PDB entry 9AVD | X-ray diffraction, 2.51 A resolution | chain A

[Chain A]
Protein: Mitochondrial fission 1 protein
Source organism: Homo sapiens
UniProtKB: Q9Y3D6 (FIS1_HUMAN); residues 1-123 here = UniProt positions 1-123
Sequence (129 residues; numbered 1 to 129; the number before each row is that of its first residue):
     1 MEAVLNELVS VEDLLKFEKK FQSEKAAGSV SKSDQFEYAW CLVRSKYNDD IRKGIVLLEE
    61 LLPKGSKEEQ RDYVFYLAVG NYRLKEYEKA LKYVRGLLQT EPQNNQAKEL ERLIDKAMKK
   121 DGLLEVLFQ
Not modelled in the structure: 1-30
Construct notes: engineered mutation D34 (Thr in Q9Y3D6); expression tag (124-129)
Disulfides: C41 forms a disulfide with the same residue of a neighbouring copy of this chain
Swiss-Prot annotation at these positions:
  - modified residue: M1 (N-acetylmethionine), S10 (Phosphoserine)
Reported in the primary citation:
  - self-association interface (contacts with another copy of this molecule); pairs are residue here / residue on that copy: C41-C41 (disulfide)
  - conformationally variable residues (order/disorder transition): M1 to K32
  - mutagenesis - Y38E (Kd 100 uM), C41S/V56C: abolished binding to SP11
  - mutagenesis - Y38E: abolished binding to SP22
  - mutagenesis - C41S: abolished binding to CPM
  - post-translational modification sites: Y38 (citing earlier work)
  - mutagenesis - C41S: abolished localization to hydrogen peroxide

[In short]
From the paper: Y38E and C41S/V56C abolish binding to SP11; a modification site at Y38.
Chain A is Mitochondrial fission 1 protein (Homo sapiens); the structure, Mitochondrial fission 1 protein Fis1
structure T34D mutation, was determined by X-ray diffraction together with 9AVB, 9AVC, 9AVE, 9AYD and 9AYE
from the same study.
